PDB entry 4EUP | X-ray diffraction, 2.88 A resolution | chains D and H of the 5 polymer chains in the assembly

Chain D:
Protein: HLA class I histocompatibility antigen, A-2 alpha chain
From: Homo sapiens
UniProt: P01892 (1A02_HUMAN); residues 1-275 here correspond to UniProt positions 25-299 (UniProt number = residue number + 24)
Chain sequence (275 residues; numbered 1 to 275; the number before each row is that of its first residue):
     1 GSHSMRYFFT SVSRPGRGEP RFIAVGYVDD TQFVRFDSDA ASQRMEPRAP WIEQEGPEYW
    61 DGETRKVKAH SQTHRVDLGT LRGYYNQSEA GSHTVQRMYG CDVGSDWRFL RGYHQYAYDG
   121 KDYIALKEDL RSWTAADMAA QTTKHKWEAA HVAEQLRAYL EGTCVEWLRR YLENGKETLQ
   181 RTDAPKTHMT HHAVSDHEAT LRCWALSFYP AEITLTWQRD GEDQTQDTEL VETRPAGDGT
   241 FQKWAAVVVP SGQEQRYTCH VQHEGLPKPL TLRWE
Not modelled in the structure: 219-227, 275
Cystine bridges: C101-C164, C203-C259

Chain H:
Protein: JKF6 beta chain
From: Homo sapiens
Chain sequence (243 residues; row label = number of the first residue in the row):
     1 MDKVTQSSRY LVKRTGEKVF LECVQDMDHE NMFWYRQDPG LGLRLIYFSY DVKMKEKGDI
    61 PEGYSVSREK KERFSLILAS ASTDQTSMYL CASSFLGTGV EQYFGPGTRL TVVEDLNKVF
   121 PPEVALFEPS EAEISHTQKA TLVCLATGFY PDHVELSWWV NGKEVHSGVC TDPQPLKEQP
   181 ALNDSRYALS SRLRVSATFW QDPRNHFRCQ VQFYGLSEAD EWTQDRAKPV TQIVSAEAWG
   241 RAD
Not modelled in the structure: 1-2
Cystine bridges: C23-C91, C144-C209

Interface between chain D and chain H:
Pairs across the interface (10):
  H70(D) - T98(H)
  Q72(D) - L96(H)
  T73(D) - L96(H)
  T73(D) - G97(H)
  V76(D) - E30(H)
  V76(D) - L96(H)  hydrophobic
  K146(D) - F95(H)
  A150(D) - E101(H)
  Q155(D) - T98(H)  hydrogen bond (side chain-backbone)
  Q155(D) - G99(H)  hydrogen bond (side chain-backbone)
Interface residues without a listed pair, chain D (9 interface residues in all): K66, A69
Interface residues without a listed pair, chain H (9 interface residues in all): D51, V100

Summary:
Chain D and chain H each contribute 9 residues to their interface, with 2 hydrogen bonds. Among the polar
pairs are Q155(D)-T98(H) and Q155(D)-G99(H).
Chain D is HLA class I histocompatibility antigen, A-2 alpha chain and chain H is JKF6 beta chain, both from
Homo sapiens; the structure, The complex between TCR JKF6 and human Class I MHC HLA-A2 presenting the
MART-1(27-35)(A27L) peptide, was determined by X-ray diffraction.
